PDB entry 4S3O | X-ray diffraction, 2.00 A resolution | chains D and E of the 3 polymer chains in the assembly

[Chain D]
Protein: Ubiquitin-conjugating enzyme E2 D3
Source organism: Homo sapiens
Notes: EC 6.3.2.19
UniProt: P61077 (UB2D3_HUMAN); numbering as in UniProt (aligned over 2-147)
Amino-acid sequence (148 residues; numbered 0 to 147; the number before each row is that of its first residue; numbering starts at 0):
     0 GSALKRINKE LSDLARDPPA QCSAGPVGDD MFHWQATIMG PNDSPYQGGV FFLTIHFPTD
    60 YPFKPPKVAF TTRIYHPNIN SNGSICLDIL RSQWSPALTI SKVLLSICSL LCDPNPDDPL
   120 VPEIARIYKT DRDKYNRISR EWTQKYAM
Sequence notes: expression tag (0-1)
Curated features (UniProtKB/Swiss-Prot):
  - active site: Cys85 (Glycyl thioester intermediate)

[Chain E]
Protein: E3 ubiquitin-protein ligase RING2
Source organism: Homo sapiens
Notes: EC 6.3.2.-; fragment: RING domain
UniProt: Q99496 (RING2_HUMAN); residues 1-116 here = UniProt positions 1-116
Amino-acid sequence (118 residues; row label = number of the first residue in the row; numbers below 1 keep their minus sign (Gly-1 is residue -1)):
    -1 GSMSQAVQTN GTQPLSKTWE LSLYELQRTP QEAITDGLEI VVSPRSLHSE LMCPICLDML
    59 KNTMTTKECL HRFCADCIIT ALRSGNKECP TCRKKLVSKR SLRPDPNFDA LISKIYPS
Unresolved in the structure: -1 to 9, 32-39
Sequence notes: expression tag (-1 to 0)
Ion coordination: Zn2+ site 1: Cys51, Cys54, Cys72, Cys75; Zn2+ site 2: Cys67, His69, Cys87, Cys90
From the paper describing this entry:
  - mutagenesis - D56K: abolished catalytic activity with Ubiquitin-conjugating enzyme E2 D3 (chain D)

[Chain D / chain E interface]
Contacting residue pairs (25):
  Arg5(D) - Pro52(E)
  Arg5(D) - Ile53(E)  hydrogen bond (side chain-backbone)
  Arg5(D) - Cys54(E)
  Arg5(D) - Leu55(E)
  Lys8(D) - Leu55(E)
  Lys8(D) - Asp56(E)  salt bridge
  Glu9(D) - Leu55(E)
  Arg15(D) - His46(E)
  Pro61(D) - Ile53(E)
  Phe62(D) - Ile53(E)  hydrophobic
  Phe62(D) - Cys75(E)
  Phe62(D) - Thr78(E)
  Phe62(D) - Ala79(E)
  Ile88(D) - Arg91(E)
  Ser91(D) - Asn84(E)
  Gln92(D) - Arg91(E)  hydrogen bond (backbone-side chain)
  Trp93(D) - Arg91(E)
  Ser94(D) - Pro88(E)  hydrogen bond (side chain-backbone)
  Ser94(D) - Arg91(E)
  Pro95(D) - Pro52(E)
  Pro95(D) - Ile53(E)
  Pro95(D) - Ala79(E)  hydrophobic
  Ala96(D) - Pro52(E)
  Ala96(D) - Pro88(E)
  Leu97(D) - Arg91(E)
Interface residues without a listed pair, chain D (16 interface residues in all): Asp12, Thr98
Interface residues without a listed pair, chain E (13 interface residues in all): Thr89

[Summary]
Chain D and chain E form an interface of 16 and 13 residues respectively; the contacts include 3 hydrogen
bonds and 1 salt bridge. Polar pairs include Lys8(D)-Asp56(E), Arg5(D)-Ile53(E) and Gln92(D)-Arg91(E). From
the paper: D56K of chain E abolishes catalytic activity with Ubiquitin-conjugating enzyme E2 D3 (chain D).
Here chain D is Ubiquitin-conjugating enzyme E2 D3 and chain E is E3 ubiquitin-protein ligase RING2, both from
Homo sapiens. Entry 4S3O (PCGF5-RING1B-UbcH5c complex) was determined by X-ray diffraction.
